PDB entry 3H4T | X-ray diffraction, 1.15 A resolution | chain A

Chain A:
Molecule: Glycosyltransferase GtfA, Glycosyltransferase
Source organism: Amycolatopsis orientalis
Notes: EC 2.4.-.-
Reference sequence: chimeric construct of P96558, Q6ZZJ7: residues 1-214 from P96558 (P96558_AMYOR) positions 1-214 (same numbers); residues 215-390 from Q6ZZJ7 positions 218-393 (UniProt number = residue number + 3)
Sequence (404 residues; each row starts with the number of its first residue; note: 142 numbers in that range are skipped by the numbering (no residue carries them; nothing is unmodelled there)):
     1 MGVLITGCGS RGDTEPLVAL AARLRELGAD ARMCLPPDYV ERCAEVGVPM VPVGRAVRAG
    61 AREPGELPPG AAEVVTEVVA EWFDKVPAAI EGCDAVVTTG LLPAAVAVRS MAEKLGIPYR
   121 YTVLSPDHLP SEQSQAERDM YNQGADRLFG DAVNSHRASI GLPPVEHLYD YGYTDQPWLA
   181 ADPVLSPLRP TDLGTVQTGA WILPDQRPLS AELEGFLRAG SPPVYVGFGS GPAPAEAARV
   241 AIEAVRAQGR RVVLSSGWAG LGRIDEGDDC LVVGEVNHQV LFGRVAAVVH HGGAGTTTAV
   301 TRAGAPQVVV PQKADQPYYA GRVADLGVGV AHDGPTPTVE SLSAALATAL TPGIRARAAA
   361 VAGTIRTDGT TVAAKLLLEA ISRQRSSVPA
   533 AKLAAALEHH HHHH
Not modelled in the structure: 1, 384-390, 541-546
Differences from the reference sequence: expression tag (533-546)
Small-molecule neighbours: UDP (uridine-5'-diphosphate): Ser10, Arg11, Gly12, Glu15, Arg207, Gly229, Ser230, Gly274, Glu275, Val276, His278, His291, Gly293, Ala294, Gly295, Thr296, Ala299
Curated features (UniProtKB/Swiss-Prot):
  - binding site (dTDP-beta-L-4-epi-vancosamine): Ser10 to Gly12, Arg207
  - binding site (devancoaminyl-vancomycin): Asp127, Gln133, Tyr141, Tyr169

Overview:
Bound to chain A: UDP. UniProt lists 4 dTDP-beta-L-4-epi-vancosamine-binding residues and 4
devancoaminyl-vancomycin-binding residues.
Chain A is Glycosyltransferase GtfA, Glycosyltransferase (Amycolatopsis orientalis); the structure, Chimeric
Glycosyltransferase for the generation of novel natural products - GtfAH1 in complex with UDP-2F-Glc, was
determined by X-ray diffraction together with 3H4I from the same study.
